Entry 3CCV (X-ray diffraction, 2.90 A resolution); this record covers chains B and 0 of the 31 polymer chains in the assembly.

== Chain B ==
Molecule: 50S ribosomal protein L3P
From: Haloarcula marismortui
UniProtKB: P20279 (RL3_HALMA); residues 0-337 here correspond to UniProt positions 1-338 (UniProt number = residue number + 1)
Amino-acid sequence (338 residues; each row starts with the number of its first residue; numbering starts at 0):
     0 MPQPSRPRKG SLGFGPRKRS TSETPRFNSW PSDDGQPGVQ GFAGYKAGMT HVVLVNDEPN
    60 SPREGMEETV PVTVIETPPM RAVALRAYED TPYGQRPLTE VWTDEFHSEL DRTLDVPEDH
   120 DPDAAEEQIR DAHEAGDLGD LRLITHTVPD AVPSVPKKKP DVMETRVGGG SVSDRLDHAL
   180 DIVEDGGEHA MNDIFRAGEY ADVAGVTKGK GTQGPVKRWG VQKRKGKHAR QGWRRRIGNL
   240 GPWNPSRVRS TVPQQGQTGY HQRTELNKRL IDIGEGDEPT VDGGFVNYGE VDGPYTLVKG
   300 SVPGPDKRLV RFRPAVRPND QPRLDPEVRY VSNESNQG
Unresolved in the structure: 0
Bound ions: Na+ near Gln230 (its only coordinating residue here); Sr2+ site 1: Gln230 (shared with G836(0), U2615(0) of chain 0); Sr2+ site 2: Asn243, Ser245; Mg2+: Asn335 (shared with A2757(0) of chain 0)

== Chain 0 ==
Molecule: 23S ribosomal RNA
From: Haloarcula marismortui
Notes: engineered mutation(s): G2099A, G2616A
Sequence (2923 nucleotides; each row starts with the number of its first residue):
     1 GUUGGCUACU AUGCCAGCUG GUGGAUUGCU CGGCUCAGGC GCUGAUGAAG GACGUGCCAA
    61 GCUGCGAUAA GCUGUGGGGA GCCGCACGGA GGCGAAGAAC CACAGAUUUC CGAAUGAGAA
   121 UCUCUCUAAC AAUUGCUUCG CGCAAUGAGG AACCCCGAGA ACUGAAACAU CUCAGUAUCG
   181 GGAGGAACAG AAAACGCAAC GUGAUGUCGU UAGUAACCGC GAGUGAACGC GAUACAGCCC
   241 AAACCGAAGC CCUCACGGGC AAUGUGGUGU CAGGGCUACC UCUCAUCAGC CGACCGUCUU
   301 CACGAAGUCU CUUGGAAUAG AGCGUGAUAC AGGGUGACAA CCCCGUACUG AAGACCAGUA
   361 CGCUGUGCGG UAGUGCCAGA GUAGCGGGGG UUGGAUAUCC CUCGCGAAUA ACGCAGGCAU
   421 CGACUGCGAA GGCUAAACAC AACCUGAGAC CGAUAGUGAA CAAGUAGUGU GAACGAACGC
   481 UGCAAAGUAC CCUCAGAAGG GAGGCGAAAU AGAGCAUGAA AUCAGUUGGC GAUCGAGCGA
   541 CAGGGCAUAC AAGGUCCCUU GACGAAUGAC CGAGACGCGA GUCUCCAGUA AGACUCACGG
   601 GAAGCCGAUG UUCUGUCGUA CGUUUUGAAA AACGAGCCAG GGAGUGUGUC UGUAUGGCAA
   661 GUCUAACCGG AGUAUCCGGG GAGGCACAGG GAAACCGACA UGGCCGCAGG GCUUUGCCCG
   721 AGGGCCGCCG UCUUCAAGGG CGGGGAGCCA UGUGGACACG ACCCGAAUCC GGACGAUCUA
   781 CGCAUGGACA AGAUGAAGCG UGCCGAAAGG CACGUGGAAG UCUGUUAGAG UUGGUGUCCU
   841 ACAAUACCCU CUCGUGAUCU AUGUGUAGGG GUGAAAGGCC CAUCGAGUCC GGCAACAGCU
   901 GGUUCCAAUC GAAACAUGUC GAAGCAUGAC CUCCGCCGAG GUAGUCUGUG AGGUAGAGCG
   961 ACCGAUUGGU GUGUCCGCCU CCGAGAGGAG UCGGCACACC UGUCAAACUC CAAACUUACA
  1021 GACGCUGUUU GACGCGGGGA UUCCGGUGCG CGGGGUAAGC CUGUGUACCA GGAGGGGAAC
  1081 AACCCAGAGA UAGGUUAAGG UCCCCAAGUG UGGAUUAAGU GUAAUCCUCU GAAGGUGGUC
  1141 UCGAGCCCUA GACAGCCGGG AGGUGAGCUU AGAAGCAGCU ACCCUCUAAG AAAAGCGUAA
  1201 CAGCUUACCG GCCGAGGUUU GAGGCGCCCA AAAUGAUCGG GACUCAAAUC CACCACCGAG
  1261 ACCUGUCCGU ACCACUCAUA CUGGUAAUCG AGUAGAUUGG CGCUCUAAUU GGAUGGAAGC
  1321 AGGGGCGAGA GCUCCUGUGG ACCGAUUAGU GACGAAAAUC CUGGCCAUAG UAGCAGCGAU
  1381 AGUCGGGUGA GAACCCCGAC GGCCUAAUGG AUAAGGGUUC CUCAGCACUG CUGAUCAGCU
  1441 GAGGGUUAGC CGGUCCUAAG UCUCACCGCA ACUCGACUGA GACGAAAUGG GAAACAGGUU
  1501 AAUAUUCCUG UGCCAUCAUG CAGUGAAAGU UGACGCCCUG GGGUCGAUCA CGCCGGGCAU
  1561 UCGCCCGGUC GAACCGUCCA ACUCCGUGGA AGCCGUAAUG GCAGGAAGCG GACGAACGGC
  1621 GGCAUAGGGA AACGUGAUUC AACCUGGGGC CCAUGAAAAG ACGAGCAUGA UGUCCGUACC
  1681 GAGAACCGAC ACAGGUGUCC AUGGCGGCGA AAGCCAAGGC CUGUCGGGAG CAACCAACGU
  1741 UAGGGAAUUC GGCAAGUUAG UCCCGUACCU UCGGAAGAAG GGAUGCCUGC UCCGGAACGG
  1801 AGCAGGUCGC AGUGACUCGG AAGCUCGGAC UGUCUAGUAA CAACAUAGGU GACCGCAAAU
  1861 CCGCAAGGAC UCGUACGGUC ACUGAAUCCU GCCCAGUGCA GGUAUCUGAA CACCUCGUAC
  1921 AAGAGGACGA AGGACCUGUC AACGGCGGGG GUAACUAUGA CCCUCUUAAG GUAGCGUAGU
  1981 ACCUUGCCGC AUCAGUAGCG GCUUGCAUGA AUGGAUUAAC CAGAGCUUCA CUGUCCCAAC
  2041 GUUGGGCCCG GUGAACUGUA CAUUCCAGUG CGGAGUCUGG AGACACCCAG GGGGAAGCAA
  2101 AGACCCUAUG GAGCUUUACU GCAGGCUGUC GCUGAGACGU GGUCGCCGAU GUGCAGCAUA
  2161 GGUAGGAGUC GUUACAGAGG UACCCGCGCU AGCGGGCCAC CCAGACAACA GUGAAAUACU
  2221 ACCCGUCGGU GACUGCGACU CUCACUCCGG GAGGAGGACA CCGAUAGCCG GGCAGUUUGA
  2281 CUGGGGCGGU ACGCGCUCGA AAAGAUAUCG AGCGCGCCCU AUGGUCAUCU CAGCCGGGAC
  2341 AGAGACCCGG CGAAGAGUGC AAGAGCAAAA GAUGACUUGA CAGUGUUCUU CCCAACGAGG
  2401 AACGCUGACG CGAAAGCGUG GUCUAGCGAA CCAAUUAGCC UGCUUGAUGC GGGCAAUUGA
  2461 UGACAGAAAA GCUACCCUAG GGAUAACAGA GUCGUCACUC GCAAGAGCAC AUAUCGACCG
  2521 AGUGGCUUGC UACCUCGAUG UCGGUUCCCU CCAUCCUGCC CGUGCAGAAG CGGGCAAGGG
  2581 UGAGGUUGUU CGCCUAUUAA AGGAGGUCGU GAGCUAGGUU UAGACCGUCG UGAGACAGGU
  2641 CGGCUGCUAU CUACUGGGUG UGUAAUGGUG UCUGACAAGA ACGACCGUAU AGUACGAGAG
  2701 GAACUACGGU UGGUGGCCAC UGGUGUACCG GUUGUUCGAG AGAGCACGUG CCGGGUAGCC
  2761 ACGCCACACG GGGUAAGAGC UGAACGCAUC UAAGCUCGAA ACCCACUUGG AAAAGAGACA
  2821 CCGCCGAGGU CCCGCGUACA AGACGCGGUC GAUAGACUCG GGGUGUGCGC GUCGAGGUAA
  2881 CGAGACGUUA AGCCCACGAG CACUAACAGA CCAAAGCCAU CAU
Unresolved in the structure: 1-9, 126-127, 715, 971-998, 1560, 1952-1963, 2137-2236, 2339-2343, 2665-2666, 2915-2923
Modified positions: 1MA (6-hydro-1-methyladenosine-5'-monophosphate) at position 628, OMU (o2'-methyluridine 5'-monophosphate) at position 2587, OMG (o2'-methylguanosine-5'-monophosphate) at position 2588, UR3 (3-methyluridine-5'-monophoshate) at position 2619, PSU (pseudouridine-5'-monophosphate) at position 2621
Bound ions: Na+ site 1 near U12 (its only coordinating residue here); Mg2+ site 1 near G28 (its only coordinating residue here); Na+ site 2: C40, G41, C443; Na+ site 3: G56, G61; Sr2+ site 1: A86 (shared with 1 residue of chain T); Na+ site 4 near U108 (its only coordinating residue here); Mg2+ site 2 near U115 (its only coordinating residue here); Na+ site 5: C130, U146; Na+ site 6: C141, G142; Sr2+ site 2: G147, A183 (shared with 1 residue of chain M); Mg2+ site 3: C162, U2276; K+ site 1: C162, U163, U172; 53 more Na+ sites not listed; 68 more Mg2+ sites not listed; 58 more Sr2+ sites not listed; 1 more K+ sites not listed

== How chain B and chain 0 interact ==
Residue-residue contacts (341; chain B residue first):
  Pro1(B) with C2591(0), phosphate contact
  Gln2(B) with U2545(0), hydrogen bond to the phosphate; U2546(0), base contact; C2547(0), hydrogen bond to the base
  Pro3(B) with G2582(0), phosphate contact; A2583(0), phosphate contact
  Ser4(B) with U2581(0), phosphate contact; G2582(0), hydrogen bond to the phosphate
  Arg5(B) with C2547(0), salt bridge to the phosphate; C2548(0), salt bridge to the phosphate; U2581(0), phosphate contact
  Pro6(B) with G2580(0), phosphate contact; G2713(0), sugar contact
  Arg7(B) with C2548(0), hydrogen bond to the phosphate; C2549(0), salt bridge to the phosphate; U2714(0), phosphate contact
  Lys8(B) with C2547(0), phosphate contact; C2548(0), hydrogen bond to the phosphate
  Gly9(B) with U2714(0), hydrogen bond to the phosphate; G2715(0), phosphate contact
  Ser10(B) with A2681(0), hydrogen bond to the base; U2714(0), hydrogen bond to the phosphate; G2715(0), hydrogen bond to the phosphate
  Leu11(B) with A2678(0), hydrogen bond to the sugar; G2679(0), sugar contact
  Gly12(B) with A2678(0), base contact; G2679(0), sugar contact; U2807(0), base contact; U2808(0), sugar contact
  Phe13(B) with U2714(0), sugar contact; G2715(0), sugar contact; U2807(0), sugar contact; U2808(0), sugar contact
  Gly14(B) with U2808(0), hydrogen bond to the sugar; G2809(0), sugar contact
  Pro15(B) with G2656(0), phosphate contact; G2809(0), sugar contact
  Arg16(B) with G2656(0), hydrogen bond to the phosphate; G2715(0), salt bridge to the phosphate
  Lys17(B) with G2656(0), phosphate contact; G2657(0), phosphate contact; G2809(0), phosphate contact; G2810(0), salt bridge to the phosphate
  Arg18(B) with G2657(0), hydrogen bond to the phosphate; G2658(0), salt bridge to the phosphate; C2839(0), hydrogen bond to the phosphate; G2842(0), hydrogen bond to the base; A2843(0), hydrogen bond to the base
  Thr20(B) with G2810(0), hydrogen bond to the phosphate
  Glu22(B) with U2837(0), base contact; G2845(0), sugar contact
  Arg25(B) with U2671(0), salt bridge to the phosphate; C2672(0), salt bridge to the phosphate
  Asn27(B) with U2807(0), hydrogen bond to the phosphate; U2808(0), hydrogen bond to the phosphate
  Ser28(B) with C2806(0), hydrogen bond to the phosphate; U2807(0), phosphate contact
  Lys45(B) with C2717(0), hydrogen bond to the phosphate; C2718(0), salt bridge to the phosphate
  Met48(B) with C2717(0), sugar contact; C2718(0), sugar contact; A2719(0), sugar contact
  Thr49(B) with A2719(0), hydrogen bond to the sugar
  His50(B) with A2719(0), hydrogen bond to the sugar
  Glu57(B) with G2708(0), phosphate contact
  Asn59(B) with C2707(0), phosphate contact; G2708(0), phosphate contact
  Pro70(B) with A2719(0), base contact; C2764(0), sugar contact
  Arg85(B) with G2670(0), base contact; U2671(0), hydrogen bond to the base; C2672(0), sugar contact; C2819(0), hydrogen bond to the base
  Tyr87(B) with C2672(0), hydrogen bond to the sugar; U2673(0), sugar contact
  Tyr92(B) with G2674(0), sugar contact; G2815(0), hydrogen bond to the base
  Gly93(B) with G2674(0), phosphate contact
  Gln94(B) with U2673(0), hydrogen bond to the sugar; G2674(0), hydrogen bond to the phosphate
  Arg95(B) with G2817(0), sugar contact; A2818(0), sugar contact
  Pro96(B) with C2672(0), sugar contact; A2818(0), hydrogen bond to the sugar; C2819(0), sugar contact
  Leu97(B) with C2819(0), phosphate contact
  Thr98(B) with C2819(0), phosphate contact; A2820(0), phosphate contact
  Glu99(B) with G2670(0), base contact; C2819(0), hydrogen bond to the sugar; A2820(0), sugar contact
  Trp101(B) with A2820(0), hydrogen bond to the sugar
  Arg111(B) with G2847(0), salt bridge to the phosphate; G2848(0), salt bridge to the phosphate
  Thr112(B) with U2669(0), hydrogen bond to the sugar; G2670(0), sugar contact
  Leu113(B) with U2669(0), sugar contact; G2670(0), sugar contact
  Asp114(B) with G2668(0), hydrogen bond to the base; U2669(0), sugar contact; C2821(0), hydrogen bond to the sugar; C2822(0), sugar contact; A2827(0), hydrogen bond to the sugar; G2828(0), phosphate contact
  Val115(B) with C2821(0), sugar contact; C2822(0), sugar contact
  Pro116(B) with C2821(0), sugar contact
  Glu117(B) with C2821(0), phosphate contact; C2822(0), hydrogen bond to the phosphate; G2823(0), phosphate contact
  Asp118(B) with C2821(0), phosphate contact; C2822(0), hydrogen bond to the phosphate
  His119(B) with A2820(0), phosphate contact; C2821(0), salt bridge to the phosphate
  Arg141(B) with C2672(0), hydrogen bond to the phosphate; U2673(0), salt bridge to the phosphate
  Ile143(B) with U2671(0), sugar contact
  Val154(B) with U2837(0), base contact
  Pro155(B) with U2837(0), base contact; C2846(0), sugar contact; G2847(0), sugar contact; U2853(0), phosphate contact
  Lys156(B) with U2837(0), base contact; C2846(0), phosphate contact; G2847(0), phosphate contact
  Lys157(B) with C2846(0), phosphate contact; G2847(0), hydrogen bond to the phosphate; G2848(0), salt bridge to the phosphate; G2851(0), hydrogen bond to the phosphate; A2852(0), salt bridge to the phosphate
  Lys158(B) with C2846(0), phosphate contact; G2847(0), hydrogen bond to the phosphate
  Val161(B) with G2670(0), sugar contact; U2671(0), phosphate contact
  Met162(B) with U2671(0), phosphate contact; C2672(0), phosphate contact
  Glu163(B) with U2671(0), hydrogen bond to the sugar; C2672(0), hydrogen bond to the phosphate
  Thr206(B) with G2716(0), sugar contact; C2717(0), phosphate contact
  Lys207(B) with C2717(0), hydrogen bond to the phosphate; C2718(0), salt bridge to the phosphate; C2759(0), salt bridge to the phosphate; A2838(0), phosphate contact
  Gly208(B) with A2838(0), hydrogen bond to the phosphate; C2839(0), phosphate contact
  Lys209(B) with C2760(0), salt bridge to the phosphate; C2839(0), phosphate contact
  Gly210(B) with C2839(0), hydrogen bond to the phosphate; A2840(0), phosphate contact
  Thr211(B) with A1732(0), hydrogen bond to the sugar; A1733(0), sugar contact; A2840(0), hydrogen bond to the phosphate
  Gln212(B) with A1732(0), hydrogen bond to the sugar; A1733(0), sugar contact
  Gly213(B) with A1733(0), hydrogen bond to the phosphate; C1734(0), phosphate contact
  Val215(B) with A2039(0), phosphate contact
  Lys216(B) with C2760(0), salt bridge to the phosphate
  Arg217(B) with U2655(0), hydrogen bond to the sugar; G2656(0), hydrogen bond to the phosphate
  Val220(B) with C2547(0), phosphate contact
  Gln221(B) with A2038(0), phosphate contact; U2546(0), sugar contact; C2547(0), hydrogen bond to the phosphate
  Lys222(B) with A2038(0), hydrogen bond to the phosphate; A2039(0), phosphate contact
  Arg223(B) with G2613(0), hydrogen bond to the sugar; C2614(0), hydrogen bond to the sugar
  Lys224(B) with C2035(0), phosphate contact; C2036(0), salt bridge to the phosphate; C2037(0), hydrogen bond to the phosphate; A2038(0), salt bridge to the phosphate
  Gly225(B) with U2034(0), hydrogen bond to the phosphate; C2035(0), hydrogen bond to the phosphate
  Lys226(B) with U835(0), phosphate contact; G1751(0), hydrogen bond to the base; C1753(0), sugar contact; U2615(0), phosphate contact; A2616(0), salt bridge to the phosphate
  His227(B) with G2544(0), base contact; C2614(0), hydrogen bond to the sugar; U2615(0), hydrogen bond to the sugar
  Arg229(B) with U835(0), salt bridge to the phosphate; G836(0), phosphate contact; C1753(0), hydrogen bond to the base; A1754(0), hydrogen bond to the sugar
  Gln230(B) with U835(0), hydrogen bond to the phosphate; G836(0), phosphate contact; U837(0), phosphate contact; C2614(0), phosphate contact; U2615(0), phosphate contact
  Gly231(B) with C1735(0), sugar contact; A1736(0), phosphate contact
  Trp232(B) with C1735(0), phosphate contact; G2092(0), hydrogen bond to the phosphate; G2613(0), sugar contact; C2614(0), sugar contact
  Arg233(B) with C1735(0), hydrogen bond to the phosphate; A1736(0), salt bridge to the phosphate
  Arg234(B) with C1734(0), salt bridge to the phosphate; C1735(0), hydrogen bond to the phosphate; A2039(0), salt bridge to the phosphate
  Arg235(B) with C1734(0), hydrogen bond to the sugar; C1735(0), salt bridge to the phosphate; G2091(0), phosphate contact; G2092(0), salt bridge to the phosphate
  Ile236(B) with U2546(0), sugar contact; C2547(0), sugar contact
  Gly237(B) with U2546(0), hydrogen bond to the sugar; G2613(0), base contact
  Asn238(B) with G2093(0), phosphate contact; U2546(0), base contact; C2547(0), hydrogen bond to the base; G2609(0), base contact; U2610(0), base contact
  Leu239(B) with G2091(0), base contact; G2092(0), phosphate contact; G2093(0), hydrogen bond to the phosphate
  Gly240(B) with G2093(0), sugar contact; G2609(0), base contact
  Pro241(B) with G2093(0), hydrogen bond to the sugar; C2548(0), base contact; G2606(0), base contact; G2609(0), sugar contact
  Trp242(B) with G2093(0), hydrogen bond to the sugar; G2094(0), sugar contact; A2096(0), sugar contact; U2539(0), base contact; U2607(0), stacking on the base; G2609(0), hydrogen bond to the sugar; U2610(0), phosphate contact
  Asn243(B) with U1234(0), base contact; G2606(0), hydrogen bond to the sugar; U2607(0), hydrogen bond to the phosphate
  Pro244(B) with U1234(0), base contact; C2066(0), phosphate contact; G2093(0), sugar contact
  Ser245(B) with G2093(0), hydrogen bond to the base; G2094(0), sugar contact
  Arg246(B) with U1234(0), hydrogen bond to the base; C2065(0), hydrogen bond to the phosphate; C2066(0), salt bridge to the phosphate; G2093(0), base contact; A2653(0), sugar contact
  Val247(B) with G2093(0), base contact; A2653(0), hydrogen bond to the sugar; C2654(0), sugar contact
  Arg248(B) with U1234(0), sugar contact; C2548(0), sugar contact; C2549(0), hydrogen bond to the sugar; C2654(0), sugar contact
  Ser249(B) with C2654(0), phosphate contact; U2655(0), phosphate contact
  Thr250(B) with C2548(0), hydrogen bond to the sugar; C2549(0), sugar contact
  Val251(B) with C2548(0), sugar contact
  Pro252(B) with C2547(0), phosphate contact; C2548(0), sugar contact
  Gln253(B) with G2090(0), hydrogen bond to the base; G2091(0), hydrogen bond to the base; C2654(0), hydrogen bond to the sugar; U2655(0), hydrogen bond to the sugar
  Gln254(B) with A1733(0), sugar contact; A2089(0), base contact; G2090(0), hydrogen bond to the sugar; U2655(0), hydrogen bond to the sugar
  Gly255(B) with G2656(0), sugar contact
  Gln256(B) with G2656(0), hydrogen bond to the sugar; G2657(0), sugar contact; C2839(0), hydrogen bond to the phosphate
  Tyr259(B) with A2838(0), sugar contact; C2844(0), sugar contact
  Gln261(B) with U2808(0), hydrogen bond to the phosphate; G2809(0), phosphate contact
  Arg262(B) with G2715(0), hydrogen bond to the phosphate; G2716(0), salt bridge to the phosphate; U2808(0), phosphate contact
  Thr263(B) with U2807(0), hydrogen bond to the phosphate; U2808(0), hydrogen bond to the phosphate
  Glu264(B) with G2715(0), hydrogen bond to the base; G2716(0), hydrogen bond to the sugar; C2765(0), base contact
  Leu265(B) with A2766(0), hydrogen bond to the sugar; C2806(0), sugar contact
  Asn266(B) with A2766(0), sugar contact; C2767(0), hydrogen bond to the phosphate
  Lys267(B) with C2765(0), hydrogen bond to the sugar; A2766(0), sugar contact
  Asp281(B) with G2861(0), hydrogen bond to the sugar
  Gly282(B) with G2860(0), hydrogen bond to the base; G2861(0), hydrogen bond to the sugar; C2897(0), base contact; G2898(0), sugar contact
  Phe284(B) with C2897(0), sugar contact; G2898(0), sugar contact
  Val285(B) with A2757(0), phosphate contact; G2758(0), phosphate contact; C2897(0), sugar contact
  Asn286(B) with C2897(0), hydrogen bond to the sugar; G2898(0), phosphate contact
  Tyr287(B) with G2898(0), sugar contact
  Gly288(B) with G2898(0), phosphate contact
  Glu289(B) with G2898(0), sugar contact; A2899(0), sugar contact
  Lys298(B) with C2765(0), sugar contact; A2766(0), salt bridge to the phosphate
  Gly299(B) with C2765(0), sugar contact
  Ser300(B) with G2716(0), hydrogen bond to the base; C2717(0), sugar contact; C2765(0), base contact
  Val301(B) with C2717(0), sugar contact
  Pro302(B) with G2716(0), sugar contact; C2717(0), sugar contact
  Gly303(B) with C2717(0), hydrogen bond to the phosphate
  Pro304(B) with U2837(0), sugar contact
  Asp305(B) with U2837(0), sugar contact
  Lys306(B) with U2837(0), salt bridge to the phosphate
  Arg307(B) with U2837(0), hydrogen bond to the phosphate; A2838(0), salt bridge to the phosphate
  Arg312(B) with U2807(0), salt bridge to the phosphate
  Arg316(B) with C2682(0), salt bridge to the phosphate; C2767(0), hydrogen bond to the phosphate; A2768(0), hydrogen bond to the phosphate; C2806(0), sugar contact
  Asn318(B) with C2767(0), hydrogen bond to the phosphate; A2768(0), hydrogen bond to the phosphate
  Ser334(B) with G2861(0), hydrogen bond to the sugar; G2862(0), hydrogen bond to the phosphate
  Asn335(B) with A2719(0), sugar contact; A2757(0), phosphate contact
  Gln336(B) with U2756(0), phosphate contact; A2757(0), phosphate contact; G2860(0), base contact; G2861(0), hydrogen bond to the base; G2862(0), sugar contact; C2897(0), hydrogen bond to the base
  Gly337(B) with U2756(0), hydrogen bond to the phosphate; A2757(0), phosphate contact; G2862(0), phosphate contact; G2863(0), phosphate contact
Interface residues without a listed pair, chain B (146 interface residues in all): Ser19, His260, Gly283, Arg310, Val315, Glu333
Interface residues without a listed pair, chain 0 (127 interface residues in all): G834, C1750, C2040, A2095, G2603, A2680, G2712, C2720

== Overview ==
146 residues of chain B and 127 residues of chain 0 are in contact; the contacts include 117 hydrogen bonds,
35 salt bridges and 1 aromatic stacking contact. Polar contacts include Gln2(B)-C2547(0), Ser10(B)-A2681(0)
and Arg18(B)-G2842(0). G836(0), U2615(0) and Gln230(B) form the Sr2+ site.
Chain B is 50S ribosomal protein L3P and chain 0 is 23S ribosomal RNA, both from Haloarcula marismortui; the
structure, Structure of Anisomycin resistant 50S Ribosomal Subunit: 23S rRNA mutation G2616A, was determined
by X-ray diffraction (same publication as 3CC2, 3CC4, 3CC7, 3CCE, 3CCJ, 3CCL and 6 further entries).
